7S62 - chain A; structure by electron microscopy, 3.65 A resolution.

# Chain A
Name: Alpha 2-macroglobulin
Source organism: Xenopus laevis
Reference sequence: A0A1L8FIE8 (A0A1L8FIE8_XENLA); residues 1-1441 here = UniProt positions 1-1441
Chain sequence (1441 residues; row label = number of the first residue in the row):
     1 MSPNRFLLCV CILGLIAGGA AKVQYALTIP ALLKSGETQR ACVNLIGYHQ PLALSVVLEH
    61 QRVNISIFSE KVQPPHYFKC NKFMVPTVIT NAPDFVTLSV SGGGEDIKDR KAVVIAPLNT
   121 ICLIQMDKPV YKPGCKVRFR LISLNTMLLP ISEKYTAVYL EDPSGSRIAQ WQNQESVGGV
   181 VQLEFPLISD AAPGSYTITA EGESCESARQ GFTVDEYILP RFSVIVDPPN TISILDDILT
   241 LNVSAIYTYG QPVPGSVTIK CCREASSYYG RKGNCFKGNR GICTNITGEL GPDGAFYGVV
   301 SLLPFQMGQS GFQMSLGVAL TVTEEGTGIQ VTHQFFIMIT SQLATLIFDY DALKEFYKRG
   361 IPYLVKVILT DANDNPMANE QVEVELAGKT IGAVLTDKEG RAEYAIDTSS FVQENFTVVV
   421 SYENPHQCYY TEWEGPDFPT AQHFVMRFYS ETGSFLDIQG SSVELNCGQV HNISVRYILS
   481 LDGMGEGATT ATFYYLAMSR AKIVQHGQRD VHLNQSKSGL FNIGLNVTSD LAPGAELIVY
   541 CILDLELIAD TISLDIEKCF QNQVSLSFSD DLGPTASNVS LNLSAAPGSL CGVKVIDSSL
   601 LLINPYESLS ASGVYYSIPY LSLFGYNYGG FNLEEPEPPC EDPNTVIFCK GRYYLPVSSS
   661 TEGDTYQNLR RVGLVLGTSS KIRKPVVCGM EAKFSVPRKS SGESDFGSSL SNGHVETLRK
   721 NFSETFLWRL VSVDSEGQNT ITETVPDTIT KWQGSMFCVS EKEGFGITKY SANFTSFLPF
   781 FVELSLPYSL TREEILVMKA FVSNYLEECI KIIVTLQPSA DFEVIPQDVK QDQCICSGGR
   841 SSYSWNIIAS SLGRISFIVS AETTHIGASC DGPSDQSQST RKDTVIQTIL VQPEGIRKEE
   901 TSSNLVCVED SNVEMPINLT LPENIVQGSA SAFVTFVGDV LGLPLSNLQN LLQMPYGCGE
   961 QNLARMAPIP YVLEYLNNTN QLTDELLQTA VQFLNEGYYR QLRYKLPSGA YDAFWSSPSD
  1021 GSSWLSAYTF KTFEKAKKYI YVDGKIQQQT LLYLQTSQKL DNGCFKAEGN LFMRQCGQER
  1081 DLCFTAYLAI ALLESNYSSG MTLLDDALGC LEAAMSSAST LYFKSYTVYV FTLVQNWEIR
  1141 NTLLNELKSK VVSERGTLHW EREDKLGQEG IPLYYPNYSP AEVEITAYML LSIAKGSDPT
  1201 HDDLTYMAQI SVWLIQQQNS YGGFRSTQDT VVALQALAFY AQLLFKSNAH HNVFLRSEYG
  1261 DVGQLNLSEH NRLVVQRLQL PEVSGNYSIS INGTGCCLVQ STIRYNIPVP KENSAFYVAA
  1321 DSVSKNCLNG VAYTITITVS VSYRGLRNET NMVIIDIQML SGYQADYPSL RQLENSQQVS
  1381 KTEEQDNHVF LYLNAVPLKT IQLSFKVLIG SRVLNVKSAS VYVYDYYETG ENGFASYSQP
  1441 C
Disordered / not traced: 1-21, 268-281, 694-717
Cystine bridges: Cys42-Cys80, Cys122-Cys205, Cys262-Cys283, Cys467-Cys559, Cys591-Cys758, Cys809-Cys836, Cys1327-Cys1441
Covalent attachments: N-acetylglucosamine (NAG) linked to Asn64, Asn81, Asn242, Asn285, Asn415, Asn472, Asn526, Asn578, Asn721, Asn773, Asn918, Asn977, Asn1096, Asn1266, Asn1286, Asn1292, Asn1348
From the paper describing this entry:
  - post-translational modification sites: Asn64, Asn81, Asn242, Asn285, Asn415, Asn472, Asn526, Asn578, Asn721, Asn773, Asn918, Asn977, Asn1096, Asn1266, Asn1286, Asn1292, Asn1348
  - conformationally variable residues (order/disorder transition): Leu718 to Phe726

# In short
Covalently linked N-acetylglucosamine: at Asn64, Asn81, Asn242, Asn285, Asn415 and Asn472 and 11 more. From
the paper: modification sites Asn64, Asn81 and Asn242 among others; conformational variability at Leu718.
Chain A is Alpha 2-macroglobulin (Xenopus laevis); the structure, Locally refined protomer structure of
native-form oocyte/egg Alpha-2-Macroglobulin (A2Moo) tetramer, was determined by electron microscopy together
with 7S63 and 7S64 from the same study.
